PDB entry 4ZH3 | X-ray diffraction, 4.08 A resolution (low resolution: residue-level contacts below are approximate; hydrogen-bond / salt-bridge calls are withheld) | chains C and E of the 6 polymer chains in the assembly

Chain C:
Molecule: DNA-directed RNA polymerase subunit beta
From: Escherichia coli (strain K12)
Notes: EC 2.7.7.6
Reference sequence: P0A8V2 (RPOB_ECOLI); residue numbers follow UniProt; this construct covers 1-1342
Amino-acid sequence (1342 residues; numbered 1 to 1342; the number before each row is that of its first residue):
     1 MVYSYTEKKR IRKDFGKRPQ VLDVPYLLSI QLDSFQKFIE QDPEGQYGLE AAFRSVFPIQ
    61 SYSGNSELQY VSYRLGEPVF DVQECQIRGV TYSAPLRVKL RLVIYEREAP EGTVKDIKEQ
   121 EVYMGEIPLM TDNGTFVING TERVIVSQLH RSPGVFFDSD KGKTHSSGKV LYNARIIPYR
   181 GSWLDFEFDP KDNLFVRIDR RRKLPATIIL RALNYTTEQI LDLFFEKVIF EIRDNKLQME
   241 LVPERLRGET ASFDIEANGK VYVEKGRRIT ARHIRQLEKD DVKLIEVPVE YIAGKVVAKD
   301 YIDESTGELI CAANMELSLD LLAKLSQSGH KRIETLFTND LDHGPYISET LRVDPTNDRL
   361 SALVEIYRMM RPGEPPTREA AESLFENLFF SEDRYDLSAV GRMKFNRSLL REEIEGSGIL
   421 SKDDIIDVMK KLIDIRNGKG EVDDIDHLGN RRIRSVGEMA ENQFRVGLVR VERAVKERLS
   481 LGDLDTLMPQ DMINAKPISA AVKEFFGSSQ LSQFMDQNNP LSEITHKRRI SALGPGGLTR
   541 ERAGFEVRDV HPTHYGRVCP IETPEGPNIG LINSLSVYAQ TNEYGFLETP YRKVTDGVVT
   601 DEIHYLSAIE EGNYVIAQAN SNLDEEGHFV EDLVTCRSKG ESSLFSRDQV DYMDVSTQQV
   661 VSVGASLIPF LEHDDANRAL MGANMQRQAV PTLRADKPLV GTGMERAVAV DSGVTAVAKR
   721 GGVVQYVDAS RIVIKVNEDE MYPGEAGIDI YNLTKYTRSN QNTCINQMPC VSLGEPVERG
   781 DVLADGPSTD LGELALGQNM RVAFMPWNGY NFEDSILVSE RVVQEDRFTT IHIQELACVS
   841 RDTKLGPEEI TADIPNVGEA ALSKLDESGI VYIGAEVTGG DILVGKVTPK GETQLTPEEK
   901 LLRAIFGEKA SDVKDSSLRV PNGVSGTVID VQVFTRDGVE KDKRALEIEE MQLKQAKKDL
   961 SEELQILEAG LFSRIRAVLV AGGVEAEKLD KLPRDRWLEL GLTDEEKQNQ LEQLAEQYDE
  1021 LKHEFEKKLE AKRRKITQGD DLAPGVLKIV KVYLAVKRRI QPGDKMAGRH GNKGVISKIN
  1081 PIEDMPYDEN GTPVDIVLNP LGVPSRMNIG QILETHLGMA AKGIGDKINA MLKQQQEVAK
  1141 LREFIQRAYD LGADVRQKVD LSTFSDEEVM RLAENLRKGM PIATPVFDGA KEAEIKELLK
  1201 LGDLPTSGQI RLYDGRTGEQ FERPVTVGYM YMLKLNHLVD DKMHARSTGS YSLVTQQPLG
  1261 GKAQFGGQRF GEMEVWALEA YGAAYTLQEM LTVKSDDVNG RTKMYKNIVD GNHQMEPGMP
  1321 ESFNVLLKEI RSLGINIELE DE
Not modelled in the structure: 1-2
Curated features (UniProtKB/Swiss-Prot):
  - modified residue (N6-acetyllysine): Lys1022, Lys1200
  - mutagenesis: Ile561 (I561S: Resistant to antibiotics salinamide A and B), Ile569 (I569S: Resistant to antibiotics salinamide A and B), Ala665 (A665E: Resistant to antibiotics salinamide A and B), Asp675 (D675A/G: Resistant to antibiotics salinamide A and B), Asn677 (N677H/K: Resistant to antibiotics salinamide A and B), Leu680 (L680M: Resistant to antibiotics salinamide A and B), Glu813 (E813K: Disrupts the enzyme's active center)
Residues lining bound ligands: CBRH16-Br (4OD; N'-(3-bromophenyl)-4-fluoro-N-hydroxy-3-(trifluoromethyl)benzenecarboximidamide): Val550, His551, Pro552, Tyr555, Arg637, Gly640, Glu641, Ser642

Chain E:
Molecule: DNA-directed RNA polymerase subunit omega
From: Escherichia coli (strain K12)
Notes: EC 2.7.7.6
Reference sequence: P0A800 (RPOZ_ECOLI); residue numbers follow UniProt; this construct covers 1-91
Amino-acid sequence (91 residues; numbered 1 to 91; the number before each row is that of its first residue):
     1 MARVTVQDAV EKIGNRFDLV LVAARRARQM QVGGKDPLVP EENDKTTVIA LREIEEGLIN
    61 NQILDVRERQ EQQEQEAAEL QAVTAIAEGR R
Not modelled in the structure: 1, 91

How chain C and chain E interact:
Contacting residue pairs - 8 pairs, chain C then chain E:
  Gly1282(C) - Phe17(E)
  Tyr1285(C) - Leu21(E)
  Gly1311(C) - Gln31(E)
  Asn1312(C) - Gln31(E)
  Asn1312(C) - Val32(E)
  His1313(C) - Arg28(E)
  His1313(C) - Gln31(E)
  Gln1314(C) - Arg28(E)

Overview:
Chain C and chain E form an interface of 6 and 5 residues respectively. Bound to chain C: CBRH16-Br. From
UniProt: 7 mutagenesis sites on chain C.
Chain C is DNA-directed RNA polymerase subunit beta and chain E is DNA-directed RNA polymerase subunit omega,
both from Escherichia coli (strain K12); the structure, Crystal structure of Escherichia coli RNA polymerase
in complex with CBRH16-Br, was determined by X-ray diffraction (same publication as 4ZH2 and 4ZH4).
